3UTY - chain A; structure by X-ray diffraction, 2.37 A resolution.

[Chain A]
Protein: Bacteriorhodopsin
From: Halobacterium sp
Reference sequence: P02945 (BACR_HALSA); residues 1-249 here correspond to UniProt positions 14-262 (UniProt number = residue number + 13)
Chain sequence (249 residues; each row starts with the number of its first residue):
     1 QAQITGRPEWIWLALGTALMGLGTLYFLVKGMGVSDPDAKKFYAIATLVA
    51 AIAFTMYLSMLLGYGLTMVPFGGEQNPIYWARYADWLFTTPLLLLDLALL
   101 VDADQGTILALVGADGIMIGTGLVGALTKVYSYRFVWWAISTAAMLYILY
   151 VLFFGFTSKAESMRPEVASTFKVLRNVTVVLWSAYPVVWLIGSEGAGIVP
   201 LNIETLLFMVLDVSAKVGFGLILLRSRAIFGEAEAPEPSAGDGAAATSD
Disordered / not traced: 1-4, 232-249
Covalently attached groups: retinal (RET) linked to Lys216
Sequence notes: engineered mutation Ala46 (Thr59 in P02945), Ala50 (Pro63 in P02945)
Ligand contacts: retinal (RET): Tyr83, Trp86, Thr89, Thr90, Leu93, Met118, Ile119, Gly122, Trp138, Ser141, Thr142, Met145, Trp182, Tyr185, Pro186, Trp189, Asp212, Ala215
Curated features (UniProtKB/Swiss-Prot):
  - site: Asp85 (Primary proton acceptor)
  - modified residue: Gln1 (Pyrrolidone carboxylic acid), Lys216 (N6-(retinylidene)lysine)
From the paper describing this entry:
  - contacts within the chain: Phe42-Asp96 (water-mediated contact)
  - conformationally variable residues: Phe42
  - mutagenesis - T46A (3.0 kcal/mol): decreased stability

[In short]
Covalently linked retinal: at Lys216. The paper reports that T46A reduces stability; conformational
variability at Phe42.
Chain A is Bacteriorhodopsin (Halobacterium sp); the structure, Crystal structure of bacteriorhodopsin mutant
P50A/T46A, was determined by X-ray diffraction (same publication as 3UTV, 3UTW and 3UTX).
